Entry 3M2U (X-ray diffraction, 1.40 A resolution); this record covers chains A and D of the 6 polymer chains in the assembly.

Chain A (and D):
Molecule: Methyl-coenzyme M reductase I subunit alpha
Organism: Methanothermobacter marburgensis
Notes: EC 2.8.4.1; chain D of this document is another copy of the same molecule, construct and numbering; everything in this record applies to it too
Reference sequence: P11558 (MCRA_METTM); residue numbers follow UniProt; this construct covers 2-550
Amino-acid sequence (549 residues; numbered 2 to 550; the number before each row is that of its first residue):
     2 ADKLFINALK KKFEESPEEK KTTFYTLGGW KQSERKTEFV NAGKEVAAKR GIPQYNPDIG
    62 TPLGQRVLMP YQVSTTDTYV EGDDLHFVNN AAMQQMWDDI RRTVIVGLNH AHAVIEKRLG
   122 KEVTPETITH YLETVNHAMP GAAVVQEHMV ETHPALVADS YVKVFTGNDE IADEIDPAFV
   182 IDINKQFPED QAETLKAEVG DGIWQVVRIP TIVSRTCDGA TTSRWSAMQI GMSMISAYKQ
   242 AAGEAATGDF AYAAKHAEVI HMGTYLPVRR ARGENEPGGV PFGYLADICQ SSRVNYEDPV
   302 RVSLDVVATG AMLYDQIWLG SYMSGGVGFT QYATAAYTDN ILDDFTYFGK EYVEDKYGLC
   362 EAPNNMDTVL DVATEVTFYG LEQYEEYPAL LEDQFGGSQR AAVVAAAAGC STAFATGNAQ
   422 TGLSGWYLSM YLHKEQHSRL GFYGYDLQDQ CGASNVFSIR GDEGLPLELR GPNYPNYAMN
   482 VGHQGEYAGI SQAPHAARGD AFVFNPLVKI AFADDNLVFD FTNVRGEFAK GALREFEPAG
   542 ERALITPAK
Disordered / not traced: 550
Modified / non-standard residues: His257 (n1-methylated histidine; MHS); Arg271 (5-methyl-arginine; AGM); Gln400 (2-methyl-glutamine; MGN); Gly445 (thioglycin; GL3); Cys452 (s-methylcysteine; SMC)
Metal / ion sites: factor 430 Ni: Gln147 (together with 1-thioethanesulfonic acid)
Residues lining bound ligands:
  - 1-thioethanesulfonic acid (COM): Tyr333, Phe443, Tyr444, Gly445
  - factor 430 (F43), molecule 1: Ala143, Ala144, Val145, Val146, Gln147, Met150, Val151, Met229, Gln230, Met233, Ile236, Ala243, Gly244
  - factor 430 (F43), molecule 2: Gly326, Gly327, Val328, Gly329, Phe330, Thr331, Gln332, Tyr333, Phe396, Gly397, Gly398, Gln400, Gly442, Phe443
  - Coenzyme B / TXZ, molecule 1: Arg225, Lys256, His257
  - Coenzyme B / TXZ, molecule 2: Arg270, Arg271, Leu320, Met324, Ser325, Phe330, Phe443, Ala479, Met480, Asn481, Val482
  - Zn2+ (ZN): Arg102, Ser215, Arg216, Cys218
Curated features (UniProtKB/Swiss-Prot):
  - binding site (coenzyme F430): Gln147
  - binding site (coenzyme B): Arg225, Lys256, His257, Arg270
  - binding site (coenzyme M): Tyr333, Tyr444
  - modified residue: His257 (Pros-methylhistidine), Arg271 (5-methylarginine), Gly445 (1-thioglycine), Asp450 (Z: -2,3-didehydroaspartate), Cys452 (S-methylcysteine)

Interface between chain A and chain D:
Contacting residue pairs (275):
  Lys37(A) with Met150(D), hydrogen bond (side chain-backbone); Val151(D); Glu152(D), salt bridge
  Glu39(A) with His154(D), salt bridge
  Phe40(A) with Glu152(D); Thr153(D); His154(D); Pro155(D)
  Ala43(A) with His154(D)
  Gly44(A) with Pro155(D)
  Val47(A) with Pro155(D); Ala156(D), hydrophobic; Ala159(D), hydrophobic
  Arg51(A) with Asn137(D); Ala159(D), hydrogen bond (side chain-backbone); Ser161(D), hydrogen bond (side chain-backbone); Tyr162(D); Asn517(D), hydrogen bond (backbone-side chain)
  Gly52(A) with Ala179(D)
  Ile53(A) with Asn137(D); Tyr162(D), hydrophobic; Lys164(D); Ala179(D); Phe180(D), hydrophobic; Asn517(D)
  Pro54(A) with Glu134(D); Asn137(D); Phe180(D)
  Gln55(A) with Asn137(D); His138(D); Pro141(D); Pro155(D), hydrogen bond (side chain-backbone); Val158(D); Ala159(D)
  Tyr56(A) with His138(D); Ala143(D), hydrophobic; Glu152(D), hydrogen bond; Pro155(D), hydrophobic
  Asn57(A) with His138(D), hydrogen bond (backbone-side chain)
  Ile60(A) with Val145(D), hydrophobic
  Gly61(A) with Val145(D)
  Thr62(A) with Val145(D), hydrogen bond (backbone-backbone); Val146(D), hydrogen bond (side chain-backbone)
  Leu64(A) with Gln147(D); Glu148(D); His149(D); Met150(D); Glu152(D)
  Gly65(A) with Glu148(D), hydrogen bond (backbone-side chain)
  Gln66(A) with Glu148(D), hydrogen bond (backbone-side chain)
  Arg67(A) with Glu148(D); His149(D)
  Val68(A) with His149(D)
  Leu69(A) with His149(D)
  Met70(A) with His149(D), hydrogen bond (backbone-side chain)
  Tyr72(A) with His149(D)
  Gly83(A) with Val151(D)
  Asp84(A) with Val151(D); Glu152(D), hydrogen bond (side chain-backbone)
  His87(A) with Val151(D); Thr153(D)
  Phe88(A) with Thr217(D)
  Val89(A) with Thr153(D); Leu157(D); Val158(D), hydrophobic; Ile213(D); Val214(D), hydrophobic; Ile546(D)
  Asn90(A) with Glu152(D), hydrogen bond (side chain-backbone); Thr153(D); His154(D), hydrogen bond (side chain-backbone); Leu157(D); Ile546(D)
  Asn91(A) with Ile546(D)
  Ala92(A) with Ile546(D); Thr547(D)
  Gln95(A) with Ile213(D); Thr217(D), hydrogen bond; Arg543(D), hydrogen bond
  Trp98(A) with Thr217(D), hydrogen bond (side chain-backbone)
  Arg102(A) with Arg216(D), hydrogen bond (side chain-backbone); Thr217(D), hydrogen bond (side chain-backbone); Cys218(D), hydrogen bond (side chain-backbone)
  Glu134(A) with Pro54(D)
  Thr135(A) with Ile60(D)
  Asn137(A) with Ile53(D); Pro54(D); Gln55(D)
  His138(A) with Gln55(D); Tyr56(D); Asn57(D), hydrogen bond (side chain-backbone); Ile60(D)
  Pro141(A) with Gln55(D)
  Gly142(A) with Gly327(D); Val328(D)
  Ala143(A) with Tyr56(D), hydrophobic; Val328(D)
  Ala144(A) with Val328(D)
  Val145(A) with Ile60(D), hydrophobic; Gly61(D); Thr62(D), hydrogen bond (backbone-backbone)
  Val146(A) with Thr62(D), hydrogen bond (backbone-side chain)
  Gln147(A) with Leu64(D)
  Glu148(A) with Leu64(D); Gly65(D), hydrogen bond (side chain-backbone); Gln66(D), hydrogen bond (side chain-backbone); Arg67(D); Leu69(D)
  His149(A) with Leu64(D); Arg67(D); Val68(D); Leu69(D); Met70(D), hydrogen bond (side chain-backbone); Tyr72(D); Gln332(D), hydrogen bond (backbone-side chain); Phe396(D)
  Met150(A) with Lys37(D), hydrogen bond (backbone-side chain); Leu64(D)
  Val151(A) with Lys37(D); Gly83(D); Asp84(D); His87(D); Val328(D); Thr331(D); Gln332(D)
  Glu152(A) with Lys37(D), salt bridge; Phe40(D); Tyr56(D), hydrogen bond; Leu64(D); Asp84(D), hydrogen bond (backbone-side chain); Asn90(D), hydrogen bond (backbone-side chain)
  Thr153(A) with Phe40(D); His87(D); Val89(D); Asn90(D)
  His154(A) with Glu39(D), salt bridge; Phe40(D); Ala43(D); Asn90(D), hydrogen bond (backbone-side chain); Arg535(D)
  Pro155(A) with Phe40(D); Gly44(D); Val47(D); Gln55(D), hydrogen bond (backbone-side chain); Tyr56(D), hydrophobic
  Ala156(A) with Val47(D), hydrophobic
  Leu157(A) with Val89(D); Asn90(D)
  Val158(A) with Gln55(D)
  Ala159(A) with Val47(D), hydrophobic; Arg51(D), hydrogen bond (backbone-side chain); Gln55(D)
  Ser161(A) with Arg51(D), hydrogen bond (backbone-side chain)
  Tyr162(A) with Arg51(D); Ile53(D), hydrophobic
  Lys164(A) with Ile53(D)
  Ala179(A) with Gly52(D); Ile53(D)
  Phe180(A) with Ile53(D), hydrophobic; Pro54(D)
  Ile213(A) with Val89(D); Gln95(D); Arg216(D)
  Val214(A) with Val89(D), hydrophobic; Ser322(D)
  Arg216(A) with Arg102(D), hydrogen bond (backbone-side chain); Ile213(D); Arg216(D); Thr217(D), hydrogen bond; Arg543(D)
  Thr217(A) with Phe88(D); Gln95(D), hydrogen bond; Trp98(D), hydrogen bond (backbone-side chain); Arg102(D), hydrogen bond (backbone-side chain); Arg216(D), hydrogen bond; Tyr323(D)
  Cys218(A) with Arg102(D), hydrogen bond (backbone-side chain); Ser322(D), hydrogen bond; Tyr323(D)
  Asp219(A) with Arg273(D), salt bridge; Tyr323(D)
  Ala221(A) with Arg273(D)
  Thr222(A) with Arg273(D); Ser322(D); Tyr323(D)
  Arg225(A) with Arg270(D), hydrogen bond (side chain-backbone); Arg271(D); Arg273(D); Tyr323(D); Met324(D); Ser325(D)
  Trp226(A) with Ser322(D); Ser325(D), hydrogen bond (backbone-backbone); Gly326(D); Gly327(D)
  Met229(A) with Ser325(D); Gly326(D)
  Gln230(A) with Gly327(D); Val328(D)
  Ser237(A) with Gly61(D)
  Tyr266(A) with Val269(D)
  Val269(A) with Tyr266(D)
  Arg270(A) with Arg225(D), hydrogen bond (backbone-side chain)
  Arg271(A) with Arg225(D)
  Ala272(A) with Tyr266(D), hydrophobic; Arg273(D); Gly274(D), hydrogen bond (backbone-backbone)
  Arg273(A) with Asp219(D), salt bridge; Ala221(D); Thr222(D); Arg225(D); Ala272(D)
  Gly274(A) with Ala272(D), hydrogen bond (backbone-backbone)
  Ser322(A) with Val214(D); Cys218(D), hydrogen bond; Thr222(D); Trp226(D)
  Tyr323(A) with Thr217(D); Cys218(D); Asp219(D); Thr222(D); Arg225(D)
  Met324(A) with Arg225(D)
  Ser325(A) with Arg225(D); Trp226(D), hydrogen bond (backbone-backbone); Met229(D)
  Gly326(A) with Trp226(D); Met229(D)
  Gly327(A) with Gly142(D); Trp226(D); Gln230(D)
  Val328(A) with Gly142(D); Ala143(D); Ala144(D); Val151(D); Gln230(D)
  Thr331(A) with Val151(D)
  Gln332(A) with His149(D), hydrogen bond; Val151(D)
  Phe396(A) with His149(D)
  Asn517(A) with Arg51(D), hydrogen bond (side chain-backbone); Ile53(D)
  Arg535(A) with His154(D); Leu545(D); Ile546(D); Thr547(D); Pro548(D)
  Glu536(A) with Pro548(D)
  Phe537(A) with Thr547(D); Pro548(D)
  Glu538(A) with Pro548(D)
  Pro539(A) with Arg543(D); Thr547(D)
  Ala540(A) with Arg543(D), hydrogen bond (backbone-side chain)
  Glu542(A) with Glu542(D); Arg543(D), salt bridge; Ala544(D)
  Arg543(A) with Gln95(D), hydrogen bond; Arg216(D); Pro539(D); Ala540(D), hydrogen bond (side chain-backbone); Glu542(D), salt bridge
  Ala544(A) with Glu542(D)
  Ile546(A) with Val89(D); Asn90(D); Asn91(D); Ala92(D); Arg535(D)
  Thr547(A) with Arg535(D); Phe537(D); Pro539(D)
  Pro548(A) with Arg535(D); Glu536(D); Phe537(D); Glu538(D)
Interface residues without a listed pair, chain A (110 interface residues in all): Pro63, Ser215, Ile318, Leu545
Interface residues without a listed pair, chain D (110 interface residues in all): Pro63, Thr135, Ser215, Ser237, Ile318

Overview:
The chain A/chain D interface involves 110 residues from each chain; the contacts include 56 hydrogen bonds
and 8 salt bridges. Polar contacts include Lys37(A)-Glu152(D), Glu39(A)-His154(D) and Asp219(A)-Arg273(D).
Ligands of chain A: factor 430, Coenzyme B / TXZ, 1-thioethanesulfonic acid and Zn2+.
Both chains are Methyl-coenzyme M reductase I subunit alpha (Methanothermobacter marburgensis). Entry 3M2U
(Structural Insight into Methyl-Coenzyme M Reductase Chemistry using Coenzyme B Analogues) was determined by
X-ray diffraction (same publication as 3M1V, 3M2R, 3M2V, 3M30 and 3M32).
